3AZJ - chains B and I of the 10 polymer chains in the assembly; structure by X-ray diffraction, 2.89 A resolution.

Chain B:
Molecule: Histone H4
Source organism: Homo sapiens
Reference sequence: P62805 (H4_HUMAN); residues 0-102 here correspond to UniProt positions 1-103 (UniProt number = residue number + 1)
Sequence (106 residues; row label = number of the first residue in the row; numbers below 1 keep their minus sign (Gly-3 is residue -3)):
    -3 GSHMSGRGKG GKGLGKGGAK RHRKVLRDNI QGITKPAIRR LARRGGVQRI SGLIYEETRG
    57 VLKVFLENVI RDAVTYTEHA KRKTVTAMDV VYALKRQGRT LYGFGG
Unresolved in the structure: -3 to 23
Construct notes: expression tag (-3 to -1); engineered mutation Gln44 (Lys45 in P62805)
UniProt features mapped onto this chain:
  - DNA-binding region: Lys16 to Lys20
  - modified residue: Ser1 (N-acetylserine), Arg3 (Asymmetric dimethylarginine), Lys5 (N6-(2-hydroxyisobutyryl)lysine), Lys8 (N6-(2-hydroxyisobutyryl)lysine), Lys12 (N6-(2-hydroxyisobutyryl)lysine), Lys16 (N6-(2-hydroxyisobutyryl)lysine), Lys20 (N6,N6,N6-trimethyllysine), Lys31 (N6-(2-hydroxyisobutyryl)lysine), Ser47 (Phosphoserine), Tyr51 (Phosphotyrosine), Lys59 (N6-(2-hydroxyisobutyryl)lysine), Lys77 (N6-(2-hydroxyisobutyryl)lysine), Lys79 (N6-(2-hydroxyisobutyryl)lysine), Thr80 (Phosphothreonine), Tyr88 (Phosphotyrosine), Lys91 (N6-(2-hydroxyisobutyryl)lysine)
  - cross-link (Glycyl lysine isopeptide (Lys-Gly)): Lys12 (interchain with G-Cter in SUMO2), Lys20 (interchain with G-Cter in SUMO2), Lys31 (interchain with G-Cter in SUMO2), Lys59 (interchain with G-Cter in SUMO2), Lys79 (interchain with G-Cter in SUMO2), Lys91 (interchain with G-Cter in SUMO2)

Chain I:
Molecule: 146-nt DNA strand
Sequence (146 nucleotides; row label = number of the first residue in the row):
     1 ATCAATATCC ACCTGCAGAT TCTACCAAAA GTGTATTTGG AAACTGCTCC ATCAAAAGGC
    61 ATGTTCAGCT GAATTCAGCT GAACATGCCT TTTGATGGAG CAGTTTCCAA ATACACTTTT
   121 GGTAGAATCT GCAGGTGGAT ATTGAT
Unresolved in the structure: 146
Ion coordination: Mn2+ site 1 near DG68 (its only coordinating residue here); Mn2+ site 2 near DG78 (its only coordinating residue here); Mn2+ site 3 near DG100 (its only coordinating residue here); Mn2+ site 4 near DG121 (its only coordinating residue here)

Chain B / chain I interface:
Residue-residue contacts - 6 pairs, chain B then chain I:
  Thr30(B) - DA61(I)  phosphate contact
  Pro32(B) - DC60(I)  phosphate contact
  Pro32(B) - DA61(I)  phosphate contact
  Arg36(B) - DC60(I)  salt bridge to the phosphate
  Arg45(B) - DC69(I)  sugar contact
  Lys77(B) - DG40(I)  sugar contact

Summary:
The interface between chain B and chain I involves 5 residues on one side and 4 on the other, with 1 salt
bridge. The salt-bridged pair is Arg36(B)-DC60(I). From UniProt: a DNA-binding region on chain B.
Here chain B is Histone H4 (Homo sapiens) and chain I is a 146-nt DNA strand. Entry 3AZJ (Crystal Structure of
Human Nucleosome Core Particle Containing H4K44Q mutation) was determined by X-ray diffraction, deposited
together with 3AYW, 3AZE, 3AZF, 3AZG, 3AZH, 3AZK and 3 further entries.
